9AYL - chain A; structure by electron microscopy, 2.80 A resolution.

Chain A:
Molecule: Voltage-dependent T-type calcium channel subunit alpha-1H
Source organism: Homo sapiens
Reference sequence: O95180 (CAC1H_HUMAN); the construct lacks a stretch of the UniProt sequence and is renumbered around it, so the offset changes along the chain: 1-425 = UniProt 1-425; 706-771 = UniProt 426-491; 772-2353 = UniProt 772-2353
Amino-acid sequence (2116 residues; each row starts with the number of its first residue; note: 280 numbers in that range are skipped by the numbering (no residue carries them; nothing is unmodelled there); numbers below 1 keep their minus sign (Met-42 is residue -42)):
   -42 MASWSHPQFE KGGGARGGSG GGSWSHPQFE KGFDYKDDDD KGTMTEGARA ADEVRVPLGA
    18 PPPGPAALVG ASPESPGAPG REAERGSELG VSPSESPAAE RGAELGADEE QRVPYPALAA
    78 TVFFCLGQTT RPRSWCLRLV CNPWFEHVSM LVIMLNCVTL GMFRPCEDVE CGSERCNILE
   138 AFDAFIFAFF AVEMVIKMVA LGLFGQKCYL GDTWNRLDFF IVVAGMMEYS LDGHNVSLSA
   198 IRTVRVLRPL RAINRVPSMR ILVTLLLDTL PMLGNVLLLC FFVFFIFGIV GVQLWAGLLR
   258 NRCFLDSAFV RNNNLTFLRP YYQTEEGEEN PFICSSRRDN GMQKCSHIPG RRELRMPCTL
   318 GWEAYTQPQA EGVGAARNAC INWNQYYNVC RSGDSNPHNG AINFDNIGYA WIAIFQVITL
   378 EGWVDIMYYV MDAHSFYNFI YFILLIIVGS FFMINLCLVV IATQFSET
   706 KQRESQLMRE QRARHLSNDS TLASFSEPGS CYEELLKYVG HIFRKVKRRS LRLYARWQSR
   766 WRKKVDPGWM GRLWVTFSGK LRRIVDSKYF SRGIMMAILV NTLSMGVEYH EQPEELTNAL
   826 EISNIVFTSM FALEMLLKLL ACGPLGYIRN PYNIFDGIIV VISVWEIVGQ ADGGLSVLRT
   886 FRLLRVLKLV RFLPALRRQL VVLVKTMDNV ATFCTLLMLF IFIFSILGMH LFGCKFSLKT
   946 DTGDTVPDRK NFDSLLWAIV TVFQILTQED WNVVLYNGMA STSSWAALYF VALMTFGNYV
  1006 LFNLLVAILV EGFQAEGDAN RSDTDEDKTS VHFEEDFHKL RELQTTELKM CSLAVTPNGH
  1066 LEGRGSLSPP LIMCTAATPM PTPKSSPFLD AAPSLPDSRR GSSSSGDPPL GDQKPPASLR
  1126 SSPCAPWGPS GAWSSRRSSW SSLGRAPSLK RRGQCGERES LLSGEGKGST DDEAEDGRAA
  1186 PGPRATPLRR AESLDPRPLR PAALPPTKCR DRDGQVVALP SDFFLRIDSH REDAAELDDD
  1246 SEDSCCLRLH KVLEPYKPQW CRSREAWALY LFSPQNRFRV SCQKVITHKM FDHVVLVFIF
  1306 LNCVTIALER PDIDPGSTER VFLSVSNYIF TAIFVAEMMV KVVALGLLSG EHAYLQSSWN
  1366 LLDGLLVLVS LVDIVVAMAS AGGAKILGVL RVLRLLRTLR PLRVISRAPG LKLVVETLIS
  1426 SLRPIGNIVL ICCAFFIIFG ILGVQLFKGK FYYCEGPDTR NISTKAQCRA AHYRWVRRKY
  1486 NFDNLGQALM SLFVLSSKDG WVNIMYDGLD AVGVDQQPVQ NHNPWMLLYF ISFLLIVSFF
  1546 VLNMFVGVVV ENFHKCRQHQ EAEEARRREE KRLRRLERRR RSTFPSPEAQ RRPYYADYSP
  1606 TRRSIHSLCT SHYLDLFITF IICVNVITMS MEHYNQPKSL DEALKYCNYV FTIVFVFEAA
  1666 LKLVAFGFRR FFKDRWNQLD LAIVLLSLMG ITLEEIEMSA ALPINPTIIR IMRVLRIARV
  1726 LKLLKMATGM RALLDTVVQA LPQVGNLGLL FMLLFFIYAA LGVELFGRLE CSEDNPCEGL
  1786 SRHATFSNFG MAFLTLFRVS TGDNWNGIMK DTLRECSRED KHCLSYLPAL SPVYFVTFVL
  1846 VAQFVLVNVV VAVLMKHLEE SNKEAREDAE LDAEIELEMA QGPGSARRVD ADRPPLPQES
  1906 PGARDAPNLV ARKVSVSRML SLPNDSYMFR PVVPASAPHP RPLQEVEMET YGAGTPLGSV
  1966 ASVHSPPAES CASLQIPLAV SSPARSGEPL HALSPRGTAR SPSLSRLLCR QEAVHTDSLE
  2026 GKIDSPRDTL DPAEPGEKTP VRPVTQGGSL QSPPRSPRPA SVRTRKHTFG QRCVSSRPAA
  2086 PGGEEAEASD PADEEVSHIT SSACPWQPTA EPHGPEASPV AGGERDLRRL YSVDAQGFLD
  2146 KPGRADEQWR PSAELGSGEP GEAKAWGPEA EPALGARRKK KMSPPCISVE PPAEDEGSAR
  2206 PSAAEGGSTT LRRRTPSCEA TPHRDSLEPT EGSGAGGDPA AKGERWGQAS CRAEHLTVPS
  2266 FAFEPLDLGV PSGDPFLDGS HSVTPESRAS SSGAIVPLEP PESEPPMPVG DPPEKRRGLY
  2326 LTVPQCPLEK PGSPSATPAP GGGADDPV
Unresolved in the structure: -42 to 95, 161-168, 310-337, 706-787, 876-880, 943-951, 1020-1281, 1385-1387, 1565-1603, 1867-2353
Disulfide bonds: Cys123-Cys939, Cys260-Cys302, Cys291-Cys347, Cys1459-Cys1473, Cys1776-Cys1782, Cys1821-Cys1828
Sequence notes: expression tag (-42 to 0)
Metal / ion sites: Ca2+: Glu378, Asp1504
Residues lining bound ligands:
  - A1AHK (N-{1-[(5-cyanopyridin-2-yl)methyl]-1H-pyrazol-3-yl}-2-{4-[1-(trifluoromethyl)cyclopropyl]phenyl}acetamide): Leu377, Ile403, Ile404, Ser407, Phe408, Asn412, Phe1007, Leu1010, Val1546, Leu1547, Phe1550, Phe1756, Phe1802, Ser1805, Thr1806, Gln1848, Leu1851, Val1852, Val1855
  - pe(15:0/15:0) (JL3; [(2R)-3-[2-azanylethoxy(oxidanyl)phosphoryl]oxy-2-pentadecanoyloxy-propyl] pentadecanoate), molecule 1: Phe238, Phe241, Asn363, Ile364, Gly365, Tyr366, Trp368, Ile369, Phe372, Ser988, Ser989, Trp990, Ala992, Leu993, Val996
  - pe(15:0/15:0) (JL3), molecule 2: Leu377, Leu1427, Cys1437, Cys1438, Phe1441, Phe1498, Ser1501, Ser1502, Val1542, Val1546, Met1549, Ser1805, Thr1806, Gly1807, Val1844, Leu1845, Val1846, Gln1848, Phe1849
  - pe(15:0/15:0) (JL3), molecule 3: Ser881, Thr885, Phe886, Leu888, Leu889, Leu1447, Leu1451, Lys1455, Asn1528, Trp1530, Met1531, Leu1533, Tyr1534
  - pe(15:0/15:0) (JL3), molecule 4: Leu936, Lys940, Ser986, Thr987, Ser988, Trp990, Ala991, Leu993, Tyr994, Ala997
  - 1-O-octadecyl-sn-glycero-3-phosphocholine (LPE): Met299, Phe393, Phe396, Ile400, Ile404, Met1757, Asn1793, Gly1795, Met1796, Phe1798, Leu1799, Phe1802
  - N-acetylglucosamine (NAG; 2-acetamido-2-deoxy-beta-D-glucopyranose): Asp263, Phe266, Tyr343, Asn345, Val346
From the paper describing this entry:
  - binding site for A1AHK: Leu377, Ile403, Ser407, Phe408, Asn412, Phe1007, Leu1010, Val1546, Leu1547, Phe1550, Phe1756, Phe1802, Ser1805, Thr1806, Gln1848, Leu1851, Val1852
  - mutagenesis - L377M, Q1848A, Q1848S, L1851I, L1851M, L1851V: decreased binding to A1AHK (from molecular simulation)
  - mutagenesis - F1007L: unchanged binding to A1AHK (from molecular simulation)
  - specificity-determining residues: Phe1007

Overview:
Ligands of chain A: compound A1AHK, N-acetylglucosamine, 1-O-octadecyl-sn-glycero-3-phosphocholine and 4
copies of pe(15:0/15:0). Glu378 and Asp1504 coordinate Ca2+. From the paper: a binding site for A1AHK at
Leu377, Ile403 and Ser407 among others; L377M, Q1848A and Q1848S, among others, reduce binding to A1AHK; 7
substitutions were tested in all.
Chain A is Voltage-dependent T-type calcium channel subunit alpha-1H (Homo sapiens); the structure, Cryo-EM
structure of human Cav3.2 with ACT-709478, was determined by electron microscopy together with 9AYG, 9AYH,
9AYJ and 9AYK from the same study.
